Entry 3KFH (X-ray diffraction, 1.02 A resolution); this record covers chain A.

Chain A:
Protein: Major urinary protein 4
From: Mus musculus
UniProt: P11590 (MUP4_MOUSE); residues 1-162 here correspond to UniProt positions 17-178 (UniProt number = residue number + 16)
Sequence (162 residues; each row starts with the number of its first residue):
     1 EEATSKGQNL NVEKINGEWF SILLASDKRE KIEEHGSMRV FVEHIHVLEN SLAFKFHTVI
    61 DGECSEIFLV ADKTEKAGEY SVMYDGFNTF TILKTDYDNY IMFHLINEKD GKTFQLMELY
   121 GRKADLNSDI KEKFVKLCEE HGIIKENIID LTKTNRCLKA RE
Unresolved in the structure: 1-9, 162
Disulfide bonds: C64-C157
Ligand contacts: (2S)-2-ethylhexan-1-ol (2EH): L24, M38, V40, F54, F56, L69, Y84, F90, F103, L105, L116, E118, Y120
What the authors report for this chain:
  - binding site for (2S)-2-ethylhexan-1-ol: M38, E118
  - specificity-determining residues: F54, F103, E118 (proposed by the authors, not directly observed)

In short:
Bound to chain A: (2S)-2-ethylhexan-1-ol. From the paper: a binding site for (2S)-2-ethylhexan-1-ol at M38 and
E118; specificity determinants F54, F103 and E118.
Chain A is Major urinary protein 4 (Mus musculus); the structure, Major mouse urinary protein IV complexed
with 2-ethylhexanol, was determined by X-ray diffraction, deposited together with 3KFF, 3KFG and 3KFI.
